PDB entry 6XL0 | electron microscopy, 3.40 A resolution | chains F and G of the 20 polymer chains in the assembly

== Chain F (and G) ==
Molecule: Flagellin
Organism: Caulobacter vibrioides (strain NA1000 / CB15N)
Notes: chain G of this document is another copy of the same molecule, construct and numbering; everything in this record applies to it too
UniProt: A0A0H3C7K6 (A0A0H3C7K6_CAUVN); numbering as in UniProt (aligned over 1-273)
Chain sequence (273 residues; row label = number of the first residue in the row):
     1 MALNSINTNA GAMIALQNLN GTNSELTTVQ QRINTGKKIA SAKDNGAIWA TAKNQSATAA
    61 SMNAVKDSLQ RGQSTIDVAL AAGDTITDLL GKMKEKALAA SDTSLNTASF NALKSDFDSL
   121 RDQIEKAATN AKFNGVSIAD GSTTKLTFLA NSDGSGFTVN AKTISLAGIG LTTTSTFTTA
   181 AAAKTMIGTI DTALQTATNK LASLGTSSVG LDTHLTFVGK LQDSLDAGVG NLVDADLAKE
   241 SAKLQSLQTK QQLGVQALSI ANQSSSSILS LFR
Not modelled in the structure: 1, 273
What the authors report for this chain:
  - mutagenesis - T103C/N130S: decreased binding to phiCbK

== Interface between chain F and chain G ==
Pairs across the interface (22):
  Asn-4(F) / Asn-20(G)
  Asn-18(F) / Thr-35(G)
  Gln-55(F) / Asn-134(G)
  Phe-157(F) / Lys-126(G)
  Thr-206(F) / Asp-116(G)
  Thr-206(F) / Ser-119(G)
  Thr-213(F) / Gln-123(G)
  Phe-217(F) / Asn-130(G)
  Leu-221(F) / Val-78(G)  hydrophobic
  Leu-221(F) / Asn-130(G)
  Ser-224(F) / Val-78(G)
  Ser-224(F) / Phe-133(G)
  Gly-228(F) / Phe-133(G)
  Asn-231(F) / Gln-70(G)  hydrogen bond
  Lys-250(F) / Asn-34(G)
  Lys-250(F) / Thr-35(G)
  Leu-253(F) / Leu-237(G)  hydrophobic
  Ala-257(F) / Ile-33(G)  hydrophobic
  Ala-257(F) / Asn-34(G)
  Ile-260(F) / Gln-30(G)
  Ala-261(F) / Gln-30(G)
  Ser-270(F) / Val-255(G)
Interface residues without a listed pair, chain F (28 interface residues in all): Leu-3, Ile-14, Ala-15, Ala-150, Asn-151, Gly-210, His-214, Leu-225, Leu-258, Ser-267, Leu-271
Interface residues without a listed pair, chain G (27 interface residues in all): Asn-23, Gln-31, Ser-74, Ala-82, Ala-127, Ala-131, Lys-132, Leu-244, Gln-251, Leu-258, Asn-262

== In short ==
28 residues of chain F face 27 of chain G across their interface; the contacts include 1 hydrogen bond. The
hydrogen-bonded pair is Asn-231(F)/Gln-70(G). The paper reports that T103C/N130S of chain F reduce binding to
phiCbK.
Chain F and chain G are both Flagellin (Caulobacter vibrioides (strain NA1000 / CB15N)); the structure,
Caulobacter crescentus FljK filament, was determined by electron microscopy (same publication as 6XKY).
